PDB entry 1HTL | X-ray diffraction, 2.50 A resolution | chains F and C of the 7 polymer chains in the assembly

# Chain F
Molecule: Heat-labile enterotoxin, subunit B
From: Escherichia coli
UniProt: P32890 (ELBP_ECOLI); residues 1-103 here correspond to UniProt positions 22-124 (UniProt number = residue number + 21)
Chain sequence (103 residues; each row starts with the number of its first residue):
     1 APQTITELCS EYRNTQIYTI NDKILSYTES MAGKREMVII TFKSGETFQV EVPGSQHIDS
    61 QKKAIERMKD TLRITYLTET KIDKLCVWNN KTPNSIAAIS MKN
Cystine bridges: Cys-9/Cys-86

# Chain C
Molecule: Heat-labile enterotoxin, subunit A
From: Escherichia coli
UniProt: P06717 (ELAP_ECOLI); residues 192-240 here correspond to UniProt positions 210-258 (UniProt number = residue number + 18)
Chain sequence (49 residues; row label = number of the first residue in the row):
   192 RTITGDTCNE ETQNLSTIYL REYQSKVKRQ IFSDYQSEVD IYNRIRDEL
Unresolved in the structure: 192-195, 237-240

# Chain F / chain C interface
Pairs across the interface (11):
  Lys-62(F) / Tyr-233(C)
  Glu-66(F) / Ile-232(C)
  Asp-70(F) / Glu-229(C)
  Arg-73(F) / Glu-229(C)  salt bridge
  Ile-74(F) / Ser-224(C)
  Tyr-76(F) / Arg-220(C)  hydrogen bond (backbone-side chain)
  Leu-77(F) / Arg-220(C)  hydrogen bond (backbone-side chain)
  Thr-78(F) / Gln-221(C)  hydrogen bond (backbone-side chain)
  Thr-78(F) / Ser-224(C)
  Glu-79(F) / Lys-217(C)  salt bridge
  Glu-79(F) / Arg-220(C)
Other interface residues (no listed pair), chain F (10 interface residues in all): Lys-63
Other interface residues (no listed pair), chain C (9 interface residues in all): Gln-227, Val-230

# Overview
Chain F and chain C form an interface of 10 and 9 residues respectively; the contacts include 3 hydrogen bonds
and 2 salt bridges. Polar pairs include Arg-73(F)/Glu-229(C), Glu-79(F)/Lys-217(C) and Tyr-76(F)/Arg-220(C).
Chain F is Heat-labile enterotoxin, subunit B and chain C is Heat-labile enterotoxin, subunit A, both from
Escherichia coli; the structure, Mutation of a buried residue causes lack of activity but no conformational
change: crystal structure of ..., was determined by X-ray diffraction.
